Entry 6RDZ (electron microscopy, 3.50 A resolution); this record covers chains H and I of the 31 polymer chains in the assembly.

Chain H (and I):
Protein: Mitochondrial ATP synthase subunit c
Source organism: Polytomella sp. Pringsheim 198.80
Notes: chain I of this document is another copy of the same molecule, construct and numbering; everything in this record applies to it too
UniProt: D7P7X5 (D7P7X5_9CHLO); numbering as in UniProt (aligned over 1-127)
Chain sequence (127 residues; each row starts with the number of its first residue):
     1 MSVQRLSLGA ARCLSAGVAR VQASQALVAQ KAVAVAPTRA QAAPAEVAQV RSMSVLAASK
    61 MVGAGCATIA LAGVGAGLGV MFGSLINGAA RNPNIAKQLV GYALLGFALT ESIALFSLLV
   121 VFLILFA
Not modelled in the structure: 1-53

How chain H and chain I interact:
Contacting residue pairs (83):
  Ser54(H) with Val55(I); Leu56(I)
  Ala57(H) with Leu56(I)
  Ala58(H) with Val55(I); Leu56(I), hydrophobic; Ser59(I), hydrogen bond (backbone-side chain)
  Met61(H) with Leu56(I), hydrophobic; Ser59(I); Lys60(I); Gly63(I); Ile124(I); Ala127(I)
  Val62(H) with Ser59(I); Val62(I), hydrophobic; Gly63(I); Cys66(I)
  Ala64(H) with Ile124(I), hydrophobic
  Gly65(H) with Gly63(I); Cys66(I); Ala67(I)
  Cys66(H) with Cys66(I), hydrogen bond (backbone-side chain)
  Thr68(H) with Ala67(I); Ala70(I); Val120(I)
  Ile69(H) with Cys66(I); Ile69(I), hydrophobic; Ala70(I)
  Leu71(H) with Ala70(I); Ile113(I); Ser117(I)
  Ala72(H) with Ala70(I); Gly73(I)
  Val74(H) with Ile113(I), hydrophobic
  Gly75(H) with Gly73(I); Gly77(I); Ile113(I)
  Ala76(H) with Gly73(I), hydrogen bond (backbone-backbone); Gly77(I)
  Leu78(H) with Leu109(I); Thr110(I); Ile113(I), hydrophobic
  Gly79(H) with Gly77(I); Met81(I); Thr110(I)
  Val80(H) with Val80(I), hydrophobic
  Phe82(H) with Met81(I); Gly106(I); Leu109(I), hydrophobic
  Gly83(H) with Met81(I); Ser84(I), hydrogen bond (backbone-side chain)
  Leu85(H) with Tyr102(I), hydrophobic
  Ile86(H) with Met81(I), hydrophobic; Ser84(I); Leu85(I), hydrophobic; Ala103(I), hydrophobic
  Asn87(H) with Ser84(I); Asn87(I), hydrogen bond; Gly88(I)
  Ala89(H) with Ile95(I)
  Ala90(H) with Gly88(I); Asn92(I), hydrogen bond (backbone-side chain); Ile95(I); Leu99(I), hydrophobic
  Pro93(H) with Ile95(I), hydrophobic; Gln98(I)
  Ala96(H) with Gln98(I); Tyr102(I)
  Lys97(H) with Tyr102(I), hydrogen bond
  Val100(H) with Tyr102(I)
  Leu104(H) with Leu109(I), hydrophobic
  Phe107(H) with Leu109(I), hydrophobic
  Glu111(H) with Ser112(I), hydrogen bond; Ile113(I); Phe116(I)
  Ala114(H) with Ile113(I), hydrophobic
  Leu115(H) with Phe116(I), hydrophobic
  Leu118(H) with Phe116(I), hydrophobic; Val120(I), hydrophobic
  Val121(H) with Val120(I), hydrophobic
  Phe122(H) with Leu123(I), hydrophobic
  Leu125(H) with Leu123(I), hydrophobic; Ile124(I), hydrophobic
  Phe126(H) with Ala127(I)
Also at the interface, not in a pair above, chain H (41 interface residues in all): Ser59, Arg91
Also at the interface, not in a pair above, chain I (39 interface residues in all): Val74, Arg91, Leu105, Leu119

Summary:
41 residues of chain H and 39 residues of chain I are in contact; the contacts include 8 hydrogen bonds. Polar
contacts include Ala58(H)-Ser59(I), Cys66(H)-Cys66(I) and Gly83(H)-Ser84(I).
Chain H and chain I are both Mitochondrial ATP synthase subunit c (Polytomella sp. Pringsheim 198.80); the
structure, Cryo-EM structure of Polytomella F-ATP synthase, Rotary substate 2A, composite map, was determined
by electron microscopy, deposited together with 6RD4, 6RD5, 6RD6, 6RD7, 6RD8, 6RD9 and 46 further entries.
